PDB entry 2ZOZ | X-ray diffraction, 1.95 A resolution | chains A and B

# Chain A (and B)
Protein: Transcriptional regulator
Source organism: Corynebacterium glutamicum
Notes: chain B of this document is another copy of the same molecule, construct and numbering; everything in this record applies to it too
Reference sequence: Q8NMG3 (Q8NMG3_CORGL); numbering as in UniProt (aligned over 1-175)
Chain sequence (183 residues; numbered 1 to 183; the number before each row is that of its first residue):
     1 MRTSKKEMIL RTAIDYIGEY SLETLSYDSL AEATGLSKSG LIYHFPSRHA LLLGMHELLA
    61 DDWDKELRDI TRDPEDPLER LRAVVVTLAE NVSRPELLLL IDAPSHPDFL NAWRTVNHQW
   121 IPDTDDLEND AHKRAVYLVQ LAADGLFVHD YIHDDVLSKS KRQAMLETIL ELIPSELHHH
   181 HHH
Disordered / not traced: 1-2, 175-183 (chain B: 182-183)
Construct notes: expression tag (176-183)

# Interface between chain A and chain B
Residue-residue contacts - 78 pairs, chain A then chain B:
  Tyr20(A) - Glu23(B)
  Ser21(A) - Ser21(B)
  Ser21(A) - Glu23(B)  hydrogen bond
  Glu23(A) - Tyr20(B)
  Glu23(A) - Ser21(B)  hydrogen bond
  Glu23(A) - Thr24(B)  hydrogen bond
  Thr24(A) - Glu23(B)  hydrogen bond
  Thr24(A) - Thr24(B)
  Leu98(A) - Ile101(B)  hydrophobic
  Leu100(A) - Tyr151(B)
  Leu100(A) - Ile152(B)
  Ile101(A) - Arg94(B)
  Ile101(A) - Leu97(B)  hydrophobic
  Ile101(A) - Leu98(B)  hydrophobic
  Ile101(A) - Ile101(B)  hydrophobic
  Ile101(A) - Tyr151(B)
  Asn117(A) - His153(B)
  Asn117(A) - Asp154(B)  hydrogen bond
  Ile121(A) - His153(B)
  Thr124(A) - Lys161(B)  hydrogen bond
  Leu127(A) - Ala164(B)  hydrophobic
  Leu127(A) - Met165(B)  hydrophobic
  Glu128(A) - Ser160(B)  hydrogen bond
  Glu128(A) - Lys161(B)
  Arg134(A) - Met165(B)
  Arg134(A) - Thr168(B)
  Tyr137(A) - His149(B)  hydrogen bond
  Tyr137(A) - Met165(B)  hydrophobic
  Leu138(A) - Ala142(B)  hydrophobic
  Leu138(A) - Met165(B)
  Leu138(A) - Thr168(B)
  Leu138(A) - Ile169(B)  hydrophobic
  Gln140(A) - His153(B)
  Leu141(A) - Leu141(B)
  Leu141(A) - Ala142(B)
  Leu141(A) - Gly145(B)
  Leu141(A) - Leu146(B)
  Leu141(A) - His149(B)
  Leu141(A) - Met165(B)  hydrophobic
  Ala142(A) - Leu141(B)
  Ala142(A) - Ala142(B)  hydrophobic
  Asp144(A) - Gly145(B)
  Asp144(A) - Ile152(B)
  Asp144(A) - His153(B)  salt bridge
  Gly145(A) - Leu141(B)
  Gly145(A) - Asp144(B)
  Gly145(A) - Gly145(B)
  Leu146(A) - Leu141(B)
  Val148(A) - Val148(B)  hydrophobic
  His149(A) - Tyr137(B)  hydrogen bond
  His149(A) - Leu141(B)
  His149(A) - Asp144(B)
  Asp150(A) - Pro104(B)
  Tyr151(A) - Leu100(B)
  Tyr151(A) - Ile101(B)
  Ile152(A) - Leu100(B)  hydrophobic
  Ile152(A) - Asp144(B)
  Ile152(A) - Phe147(B)  hydrophobic
  His153(A) - Ile121(B)
  His153(A) - Tyr137(B)
  His153(A) - Gln140(B)
  His153(A) - Asp144(B)  salt bridge
  Asp154(A) - Leu110(B)
  Asp154(A) - Arg114(B)
  Asp154(A) - Asn117(B)  hydrogen bond
  Ser160(A) - Glu128(B)  hydrogen bond
  Lys161(A) - Thr124(B)  hydrogen bond (side chain-backbone)
  Lys161(A) - Glu128(B)
  Ala164(A) - Leu127(B)  hydrophobic
  Met165(A) - Leu127(B)  hydrophobic
  Met165(A) - Arg134(B)
  Met165(A) - Tyr137(B)
  Met165(A) - Leu138(B)
  Met165(A) - Leu141(B)  hydrophobic
  Thr168(A) - Arg134(B)
  Ile169(A) - Leu138(B)  hydrophobic
  Ile169(A) - Leu141(B)  hydrophobic
  Leu172(A) - Leu138(B)  hydrophobic
Interface residues without a listed pair, chain A (40 interface residues in all): Arg94, Leu97, Arg114, Asp125, Leu157
Interface residues without a listed pair, chain B (45 interface residues in all): Asp102, Trp113, Asp125, Leu157, Ser158, Leu172

# Summary
The interface between chain A and chain B involves 40 residues on one side and 45 on the other; the contacts
include 12 hydrogen bonds and 2 salt bridges. Polar pairs include Asp144(A)-His153(B), Ser21(A)-Glu23(B) and
Glu23(A)-Thr24(B).
Chain A and chain B are both Transcriptional regulator (Corynebacterium glutamicum); the structure, Crystal
structure of the ethidium-bound form of the multi-drug binding transcriptional repressor CgmR, was determined
by X-ray diffraction, deposited together with 2YVH.
